Entry 6KDA (X-ray diffraction, 2.91 A resolution); this record covers chains A and F of the 6 polymer chains in the assembly.

Chain A:
Molecule: DNA (cytosine-5)-methyltransferase 3B
Source organism: Homo sapiens
Notes: EC 2.1.1.37
UniProtKB: Q9UBC3 (DNM3B_HUMAN); numbering as in UniProt (aligned over 571-853)
Amino-acid sequence (286 residues; row label = number of the first residue in the row):
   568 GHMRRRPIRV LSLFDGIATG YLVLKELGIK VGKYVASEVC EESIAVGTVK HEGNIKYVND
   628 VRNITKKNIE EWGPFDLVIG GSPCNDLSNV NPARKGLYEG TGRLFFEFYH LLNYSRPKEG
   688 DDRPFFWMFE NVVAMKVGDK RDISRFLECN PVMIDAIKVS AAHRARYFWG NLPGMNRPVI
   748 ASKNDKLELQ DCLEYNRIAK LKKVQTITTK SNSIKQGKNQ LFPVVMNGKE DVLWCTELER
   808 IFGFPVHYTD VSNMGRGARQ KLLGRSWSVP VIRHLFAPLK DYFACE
Not modelled in the structure: 568-569
Construct notes: expression tag (568-570)
Ligand contacts: S-adenosylhomocysteine (SAH): Phe581, Asp582, Gly583, Ile584, Thr586, Ser604, Glu605, Val606, Cys607, Ser610, Asn626, Asp627, Val628, Arg629, Gly648, Ser649, Pro650, Leu671, Arg832, Ser833, Trp834
Swiss-Prot annotation at these positions:
  - active site: Cys651
  - binding site (S-adenosyl-L-methionine): Asp582 to Thr586, Glu605, Asp627 to Arg629, Arg832 to Trp834
  - cross-link: Lys617 (Glycyl lysine isopeptide (Lys-Gly) (interchain with G-Cter in SUMO2))
Reported in the primary citation:
  - conformationally variable residues (loop rearrangement, order/disorder transition): Val657, Ile781 to Asn786
  - binding site for the 25-nt DNA strand: Val657
  - binding site for the 25-nt DNA strand (chain F): Ser649, Cys651, Glu697, Arg731, Arg733, Thr775, Lys777, Asn779
  - catalytic residues: Cys651, Glu697
  - mutagenesis - V657G, T775S (6.3-fold), N779A, N779D, N779Q, N779V: decreased catalytic activity on CpG sites
  - mutagenesis - C651A: abolished catalytic activity on CpG sites
  - specificity-determining residues: Lys777, Asn779
  - mutagenesis - K777A: decreased catalytic activity on CpG, CpA and CpT sites
  - contacts within the chain: Gln772-Ile774 (hydrogen bond), Gln772-Ser780 (hydrogen bond), Gln772-Lys782 (hydrogen bond), Gln772-Gln783 (hydrogen bond), Gln772-Gly784 (hydrogen bond)
  - mutagenesis - Q772R (0.069 and 0.072 uM): unchanged binding to DNA
  - disease-associated variants - A585V, A603T, V606A: decreased binding to SAM (proposed by the authors, not directly observed)
  - self-association interface (contacts with another copy of this molecule): His814, Asp817, Val818
  - disease-associated variants - H814R, D817G, V818M: decreased binding to DNA (cytosine-5)-methyltransferase 3B (chain A) (proposed by the authors, not directly observed)
  - disease-associated variants - V726G, A766P, R840Q: decreased stability (proposed by the authors, not directly observed)
  - disease-associated variants - V699G: decreased binding to cytosine (proposed by the authors, not directly observed)
  - disease-associated variants - R823G: decreased binding to DNA (proposed by the authors, not directly observed)
  - disease-associated variants - R823G: decreased catalytic activity (citing earlier work)
  - mutagenesis - K777R: increased catalytic activity on CpG
  - mutagenesis - Q772R: decreased catalytic activity on 49-bp DNA (CG-3)
  - mutagenesis - Q772R: decreased catalytic activity on 24-bp DNA (CG and CG-2)

Chain F:
Molecule: 25-nt DNA strand
Sequence (25 nucleotides; numbered 422 to 446; the number before each row is that of its first residue):
   422 GAATTCGGAA AAATTTTTCC GAATT

Chain A / chain F interface:
Residue-residue contacts (36):
  Gly648(A) - DC427(F)  base contact
  Ser649(A) - DC427(F)  hydrogen bond to the base
  Pro650(A) - DC427(F)  base contact
  Cys651(A) - DC427(F)  base contact
  Asn652(A) - DG428(F)  phosphate contact
  Asn652(A) - DG429(F)  hydrogen bond to the phosphate
  Ser655(A) - DT426(F)  phosphate contact
  Ser655(A) - DC427(F)  hydrogen bond to the phosphate
  Asn656(A) - DT426(F)  base contact
  Val657(A) - DT426(F)  sugar contact
  Val657(A) - DG428(F)  sugar contact
  Asn658(A) - DG428(F)  sugar contact
  Pro659(A) - DG428(F)  base contact
  Glu697(A) - DC427(F)  base contact
  Asn698(A) - DC427(F)  base contact
  Val699(A) - DC427(F)  phosphate contact
  Ala701(A) - DC427(F)  phosphate contact
  His730(A) - DT426(F)  phosphate contact
  Arg731(A) - DC427(F)  hydrogen bond to the base
  Arg733(A) - DC427(F)  salt bridge to the phosphate
  Gln772(A) - DT426(F)  phosphate contact
  Thr773(A) - DT426(F)  hydrogen bond to the phosphate
  Thr775(A) - DC427(F)  phosphate contact
  Thr775(A) - DG428(F)  phosphate contact
  Thr776(A) - DC427(F)  phosphate contact
  Thr776(A) - DG428(F)  hydrogen bond to the phosphate
  Lys777(A) - DG428(F)  base contact
  Lys777(A) - DG429(F)  hydrogen bond to the base
  Asn779(A) - DG428(F)  hydrogen bond to the base
  Asn779(A) - DG429(F)  base contact
  Gly784(A) - DT425(F)  phosphate contact
  Lys785(A) - DA424(F)  phosphate contact
  Lys785(A) - DT425(F)  phosphate contact
  Gly831(A) - DC427(F)  sugar contact
  Arg832(A) - DC427(F)  sugar contact
  Ser833(A) - DC427(F)  base contact

In short:
The interface between chain A and chain F involves 28 residues on one side and 6 on the other, with 8 hydrogen
bonds and 1 salt bridge. Polar contacts include Ser649(A)-DC427(F), Arg731(A)-DC427(F) and Lys777(A)-DG429(F).
From the paper: catalytic residues Cys651(A) and Glu697(A); V657G, T775S and N779A of chain A, among others,
reduce catalytic activity on CpG sites; 21 substitutions were tested in all.
Chain A is DNA (cytosine-5)-methyltransferase 3B (Homo sapiens) and chain F is a 25-nt DNA strand; the
structure, Crystal structure of human DNMT3B-DNMT3L in complex with DNA containing CpGpG site, was determined
by X-ray diffraction together with 6KDB, 6KDL, 6KDP and 6KDT from the same study.
